PDB entry 2A6E | X-ray diffraction, 2.80 A resolution | chains C and F of the 6 polymer chains in the assembly

Chain C:
Molecule: DNA-directed RNA polymerase beta chain
From: Thermus thermophilus
Notes: EC 2.7.7.6
UniProtKB: Q8RQE9 (RPOB_THET8); residues 1-1119 here = UniProt positions 1-1119
Amino-acid sequence (1119 residues; row label = number of the first residue in the row):
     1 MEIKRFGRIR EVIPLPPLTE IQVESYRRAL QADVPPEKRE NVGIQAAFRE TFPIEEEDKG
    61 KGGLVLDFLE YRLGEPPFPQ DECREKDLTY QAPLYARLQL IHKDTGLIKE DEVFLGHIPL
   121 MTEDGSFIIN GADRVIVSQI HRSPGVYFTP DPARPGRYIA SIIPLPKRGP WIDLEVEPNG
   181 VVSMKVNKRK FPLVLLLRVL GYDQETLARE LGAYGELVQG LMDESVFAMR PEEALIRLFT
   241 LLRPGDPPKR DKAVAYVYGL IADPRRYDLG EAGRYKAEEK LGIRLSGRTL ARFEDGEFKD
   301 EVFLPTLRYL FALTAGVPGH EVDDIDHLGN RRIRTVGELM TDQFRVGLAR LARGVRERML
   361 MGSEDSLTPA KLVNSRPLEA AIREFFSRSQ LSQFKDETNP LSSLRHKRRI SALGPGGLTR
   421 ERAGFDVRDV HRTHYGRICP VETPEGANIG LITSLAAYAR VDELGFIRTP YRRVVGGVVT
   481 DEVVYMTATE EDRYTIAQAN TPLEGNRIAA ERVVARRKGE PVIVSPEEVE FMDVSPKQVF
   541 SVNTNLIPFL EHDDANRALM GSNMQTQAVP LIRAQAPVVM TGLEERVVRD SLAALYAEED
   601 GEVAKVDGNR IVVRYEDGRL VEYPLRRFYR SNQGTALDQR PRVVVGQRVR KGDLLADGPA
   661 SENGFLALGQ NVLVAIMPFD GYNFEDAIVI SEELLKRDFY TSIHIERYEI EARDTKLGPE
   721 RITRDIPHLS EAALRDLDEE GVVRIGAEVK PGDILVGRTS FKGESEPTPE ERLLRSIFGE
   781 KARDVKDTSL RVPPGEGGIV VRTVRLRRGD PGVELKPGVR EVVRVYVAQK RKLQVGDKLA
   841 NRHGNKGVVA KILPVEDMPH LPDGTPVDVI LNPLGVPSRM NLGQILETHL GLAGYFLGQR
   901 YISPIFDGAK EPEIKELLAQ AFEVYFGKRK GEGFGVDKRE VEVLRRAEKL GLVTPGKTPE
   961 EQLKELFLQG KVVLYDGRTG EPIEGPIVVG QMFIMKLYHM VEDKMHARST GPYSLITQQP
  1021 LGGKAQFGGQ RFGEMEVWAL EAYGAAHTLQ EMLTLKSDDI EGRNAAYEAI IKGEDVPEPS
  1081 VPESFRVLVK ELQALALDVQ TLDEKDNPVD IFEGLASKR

Chain F:
Molecule: RNA polymerase sigma factor rpoD
From: Thermus thermophilus
UniProtKB: Q5SKW1 (Q5SKW1_THET8); residue numbers follow UniProt; this construct covers 1-423
Amino-acid sequence (423 residues; each row starts with the number of its first residue):
     1 MKKSKRKNAQ AQEAQETEVL VQEEAEELPE FPEGEPDPDL EDPDLALEDD LLDLPEEGEG
    61 LDLEEEEEDL PIPKISTSDP VRQYLHEIGQ VPLLTLEEEV ELARKVEEGM EAIKKLSEIT
   121 GLDPDLIREV VRAKILGSAR VRHIPGLKET LDPKTVEEID QKLKSLPKEH KRYLHIAREG
   181 EAARQHLIEA NLRLVVSIAK KYTGRGLSFL DLIQEGNQGL IRAVEKFEYK RRFKFSTYAT
   241 WWIRQAINRA IADQARTIRI PVHMVETINK LSRTARQLQQ ELGREPTYEE IAEAMGPGWD
   301 AKRVEETLKI AQEPVSLETP IGDEKDSFYG DFIPDEHLPS PVDAATQSLL SEELEKALSK
   361 LSEREAMVLK LRKGLIDGRE HTLEEVGAFF GVTRERIRQI ENKALRKLKY HESRTRKLRD
   421 FLD
Unresolved in the structure: 1-73, 379-383

Interface between chain C and chain F:
Residue-residue contacts (41; chain C residue first):
  Ala370(C) - Gln280(F)
  Arg376(C) - Gln279(F)  hydrogen bond
  Arg376(C) - Glu285(F)  salt bridge
  His728(C) - Asp423(F)  salt bridge
  Leu729(C) - Arg419(F)
  Leu729(C) - Phe421(F)  hydrophobic
  Pro769(C) - Lys373(F)
  Glu770(C) - Lys373(F)
  Glu770(C) - Gly374(F)
  Arg772(C) - Lys373(F)
  Arg772(C) - Gly378(F)
  Leu773(C) - Leu369(F)
  Leu773(C) - Lys373(F)
  Ser776(C) - Lys373(F)
  Ile777(C) - Leu405(F)
  Phe778(C) - Lys409(F)
  Pro817(C) - Tyr288(F)
  Pro817(C) - Glu305(F)
  Thr1010(C) - Pro341(F)
  Tyr1013(C) - Ile333(F)
  Tyr1013(C) - Pro334(F)
  Tyr1013(C) - Asp335(F)
  Ser1014(C) - Gly330(F)  hydrogen bond (side chain-backbone)
  Ser1014(C) - Asp331(F)  hydrogen bond (side chain-backbone)
  Ser1014(C) - Ile333(F)
  Leu1015(C) - Ile333(F)  hydrogen bond (backbone-backbone)
  Leu1015(C) - Pro334(F)
  Leu1015(C) - Asp335(F)
  Ile1016(C) - Gly330(F)
  Thr1017(C) - Asp331(F)
  Gln1018(C) - Leu338(F)
  Leu1021(C) - Asp331(F)
  Leu1021(C) - Phe332(F)
  Ile1060(C) - Leu338(F)  hydrophobic
  Asn1064(C) - Pro339(F)
  Asn1064(C) - Pro341(F)
  Tyr1067(C) - Pro341(F)
  Tyr1067(C) - Val342(F)
  Tyr1067(C) - Ala345(F)  hydrophobic
  Lys1072(C) - Ser348(F)  hydrogen bond
  Lys1072(C) - Glu352(F)  salt bridge
Other interface residues (no listed pair), chain C (30 interface residues in all): Gln390, Gly818, Gly1011, Pro1012, Arg1063, Ile1071
Other interface residues (no listed pair), chain F (33 interface residues in all): Lys309, Leu317, Asp323, Ser340, Ala344, Leu349

Overview:
30 residues of chain C and 33 residues of chain F are in contact; the contacts include 5 hydrogen bonds and 3
salt bridges. Polar contacts include Arg376(C)-Glu285(F), His728(C)-Asp423(F) and Lys1072(C)-Glu352(F).
Chain C is DNA-directed RNA polymerase beta chain and chain F is RNA polymerase sigma factor rpoD, both from
Thermus thermophilus; the structure, Crystal structure of the T. Thermophilus RNA polymerase holoenzyme, was
determined by X-ray diffraction, deposited together with 2A68 and 2A69.
